3MM7 - chains B and D of the 4 polymer chains in the assembly; structure by X-ray diffraction, 1.90 A resolution.

Chain B:
Protein: Sulfite reductase, dissimilatory-type subunit beta
From: Archaeoglobus fulgidus
Notes: EC 1.8.99.3
UniProt: Q59110 (DSRB_ARCFU); residue numbers follow UniProt; this construct covers 1-366
Sequence (366 residues; numbered 1 to 366; the number before each row is that of its first residue):
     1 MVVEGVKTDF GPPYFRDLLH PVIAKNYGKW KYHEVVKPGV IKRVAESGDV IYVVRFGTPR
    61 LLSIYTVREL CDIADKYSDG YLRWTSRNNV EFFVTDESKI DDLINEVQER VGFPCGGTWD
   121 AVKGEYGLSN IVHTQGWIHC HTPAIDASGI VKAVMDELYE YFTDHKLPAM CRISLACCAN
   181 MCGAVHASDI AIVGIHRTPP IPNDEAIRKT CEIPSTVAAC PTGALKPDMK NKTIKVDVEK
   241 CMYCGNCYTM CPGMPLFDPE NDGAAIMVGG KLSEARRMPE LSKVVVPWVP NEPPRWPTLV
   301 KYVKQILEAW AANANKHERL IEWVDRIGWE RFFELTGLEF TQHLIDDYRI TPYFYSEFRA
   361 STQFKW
Unresolved in the structure: 1-3
Disulfides: Cys211-Cys251
Ion coordination: 4Fe-4S cluster Fe site 1: Cys140, Cys178, Cys182; siroheme Fe near Cys182 (its only coordinating residue here); 4Fe-4S cluster Fe site 2: Cys220, Cys241, Cys244, Cys247
Small-molecule neighbours:
  - 4Fe-4S cluster (SF4), molecule 1: Thr134, Gln135, Gly136, Cys140, Thr142, Pro143, Ala176, Cys177, Cys178, Asn180, Met181, Cys182
  - 4Fe-4S cluster (SF4), molecule 2: Pro200, Ala219, Cys220, Pro221, Thr222, Ala224, Leu225, Val236, Cys241, Met242, Tyr243, Cys244, Gly245, Asn246, Cys247, Leu256
  - siroheme (SRM), molecule 1: His33, Val35, Ile41, Arg43, Arg55, Arg83, Thr85, Ser86, Arg87, Asn89, Glu91, Gly117, Thr118, Trp119, Ala121, Tyr126, Ser129, Met170, Arg172, Ala187, Lys271, Leu272, Ser273, Ala275, Arg276, Arg319
  - siroheme (SRM), molecule 2: Arg60, His133, Thr134, Gln135, His139, Cys140, His141, Thr142, Asn180, Cys182, Gly183, Thr249
UniProt features mapped onto this chain:
  - binding site ([4Fe-4S] cluster): Cys140, Cys177, Cys178, Cys182, Cys220, Cys241, Cys244, Cys247
  - binding site (siroheme): Cys182

Chain D:
Protein: Sulfite reductase, dissimilatory-type subunit alpha
From: Archaeoglobus fulgidus
Notes: EC 1.8.99.3
UniProt: Q59109 (DSRA_ARCFU); residues 0-417 here correspond to UniProt positions 1-418 (UniProt number = residue number + 1)
Sequence (418 residues; numbered 0 to 417; the number before each row is that of its first residue; numbering starts at 0):
     0 MSETPLLDEL EKGPWPSFVK EIKKTAELME KAAAEGKDVK MPKGARGLLK QLEISYKDKK
    60 THWKHGGIVS VVGYGGGVIG RYSDLGEQIP EVEHFHTMRI NQPSGWFYST KALRGLCDVW
   120 EKWGSGLTNF HGSTGDIIFL GTRSEYLQPC FEDLGNLEIP FDIGGSGSDL RTPSACMGPA
   180 LCEFACYDTL ELCYDLTMTY QDELHRPMWP YKFKIKCAGC PNDCVASKAR SDFAIIGTWK
   240 DDIKVDQEAV KEYASWMDIE NEVVKLCPTG AIKWDGKELT IDNRECVRCM HCINKMPKAL
   300 KPGDERGATI LIGGKAPFVE GAVIGWVAVP FVEVEKPYDE IKEILEAIWD WWDEEGKFRE
   360 RIGELIWRKG MREFLKVIGR EADVRMVKAP RNNPFMFFEK DELKPSAYTE ELKKRGMW
Unresolved in the structure: 0
Ion coordination: 4Fe-4S cluster Fe site 1: Cys175, Cys181, Cys219, Cys223; siroheme Fe near Cys223 (its only coordinating residue here); 4Fe-4S cluster Fe site 2: Cys266, Cys285, Cys288, Cys291
Small-molecule neighbours:
  - 4Fe-4S cluster (SF4), molecule 1: Cys175, Met176, Gly177, Cys181, Phe183, Ala184, Ala217, Gly218, Cys219, Asn221, Asp222, Cys223
  - 4Fe-4S cluster (SF4), molecule 2: Ile242, Cys266, Pro267, Thr268, Ala270, Ile271, Ile280, Cys285, Val286, Arg287, Cys288, Met289, His290, Cys291
  - siroheme (SRM), molecule 1: Ile78, Arg80, Arg98, Asn128, Gly131, Ser132, Thr133, Gly134, Asp135, Ile137, Tyr210, Lys211, Lys213, Lys215, Ala228, Arg229, Ser230, Gly313, Lys314, Ala315, Pro316, Phe317, Arg358, Arg360
  - siroheme (SRM), molecule 2: Cys175, Met176, Cys181, Glu182, Phe183, Asn221, Asp222, Cys223, Asn293

Interface between chain B and chain D:
Residue-residue contacts - 87 pairs, chain B then chain D:
  Ala179(B) with Phe394(D), hydrophobic
  Ile195(B) with Pro393(D); Met395(D), hydrophobic; Phe397(D), hydrophobic
  Arg197(B) with Phe397(D); Glu401(D); Leu402(D)
  Thr198(B) with Leu402(D); Tyr407(D)
  Pro199(B) with Tyr407(D), hydrogen bond (backbone-side chain); Leu411(D), hydrophobic
  Pro200(B) with Tyr407(D); Met416(D)
  Ile201(B) with Tyr407(D), hydrogen bond (backbone-side chain); Glu410(D); Leu411(D), hydrophobic; Arg414(D)
  Val238(B) with Met416(D), hydrophobic
  Glu239(B) with Phe396(D)
  Lys240(B) with Phe396(D)
  Cys241(B) with Phe396(D)
  Met242(B) with Phe394(D), hydrophobic; Met395(D); Phe396(D), hydrophobic
  Tyr243(B) with Met395(D); Phe396(D); Phe397(D), hydrogen bond (side chain-backbone)
  Cys244(B) with Phe394(D), hydrophobic
  Pro255(B) with Tyr407(D), hydrogen bond (backbone-side chain)
  Leu256(B) with Tyr407(D)
  Phe257(B) with Tyr407(D)
  Asp258(B) with Ser405(D), hydrogen bond; Tyr407(D); Thr408(D)
  Glu260(B) with Lys403(D); Ser405(D)
  Asn261(B) with Leu402(D); Lys403(D), hydrogen bond (side chain-backbone); Ser405(D); Thr408(D)
  Met267(B) with Asn391(D); Asn392(D)
  Leu281(B) with Asn391(D)
  Ser282(B) with Asn391(D)
  Lys283(B) with Pro389(D); Arg390(D)
  Val284(B) with Pro389(D); Arg390(D), hydrogen bond (backbone-backbone); Asn392(D); Pro393(D), hydrophobic; Met395(D), hydrophobic
  Pro287(B) with Met395(D); Phe397(D), hydrophobic
  Trp288(B) with Lys403(D)
  Pro290(B) with Lys403(D)
  Trp329(B) with Val383(D), hydrophobic; Lys387(D), hydrogen bond (side chain-backbone); Ala388(D); Pro389(D)
  Glu330(B) with Val383(D)
  Arg331(B) with Arg283(D), hydrogen bond (side chain-backbone)
  Phe333(B) with Val383(D), hydrophobic
  Glu334(B) with Arg283(D), salt bridge
  Phe340(B) with Asp382(D); Val383(D); Val386(D), hydrophobic
  Thr341(B) with Ala381(D)
  Gln342(B) with Arg371(D); Ala381(D); Glu398(D)
  His343(B) with Arg390(D), hydrogen bond (backbone-side chain); Met395(D); Phe396(D); Phe397(D); Glu401(D), salt bridge
  Leu344(B) with Pro389(D); Arg390(D), hydrogen bond (backbone-backbone)
  Ile345(B) with Arg390(D)
  Asp346(B) with Arg390(D), salt bridge; Asn391(D); Asn392(D), hydrogen bond
  Asp347(B) with Arg390(D), salt bridge; Phe394(D); Phe396(D)
  Tyr348(B) with Asn392(D); Phe394(D), hydrophobic
  Arg349(B) with Glu319(D), salt bridge
Interface residues without a listed pair, chain B (49 interface residues in all): Met181, Val193, Pro202, Val236, Ala265, Val285
Interface residues without a listed pair, chain D (35 interface residues in all): Glu284, Trp366, Met370, Arg384, Met385, Pro404

Summary:
49 residues of chain B and 35 residues of chain D are in contact, with 12 hydrogen bonds and 5 salt bridges.
Polar pairs include Glu334(B)-Arg283(D), His343(B)-Glu401(D) and Asp346(B)-Arg390(D). Ligands of chain B:
siroheme and 4Fe-4S cluster. Chain D binds siroheme and 4Fe-4S cluster.
Here chain B is Sulfite reductase, dissimilatory-type subunit beta and chain D is Sulfite reductase,
dissimilatory-type subunit alpha, both from Archaeoglobus fulgidus. Entry 3MM7 (Dissimilatory sulfite
reductase carbon monoxide complex) was determined by X-ray diffraction (same publication as 3MM5, 3MM6, 3MM8,
3MM9, 3MMA and 3MMB).
